7TJQ - chains F and G of the 15 polymer chains in the assembly; structure by electron microscopy, 3.13 A resolution.

[Chain F (and G)]
Molecule: Fusion glycoprotein F0
Source organism: Human metapneumovirus
Notes: chain G of this document is another copy of the same molecule, construct and numbering; everything in this record applies to it too
UniProt: H6X1Z0 (H6X1Z0_9MONO); residue numbers follow UniProt; this construct covers 1-490
Chain sequence (551 residues; row label = number of the first residue in the row):
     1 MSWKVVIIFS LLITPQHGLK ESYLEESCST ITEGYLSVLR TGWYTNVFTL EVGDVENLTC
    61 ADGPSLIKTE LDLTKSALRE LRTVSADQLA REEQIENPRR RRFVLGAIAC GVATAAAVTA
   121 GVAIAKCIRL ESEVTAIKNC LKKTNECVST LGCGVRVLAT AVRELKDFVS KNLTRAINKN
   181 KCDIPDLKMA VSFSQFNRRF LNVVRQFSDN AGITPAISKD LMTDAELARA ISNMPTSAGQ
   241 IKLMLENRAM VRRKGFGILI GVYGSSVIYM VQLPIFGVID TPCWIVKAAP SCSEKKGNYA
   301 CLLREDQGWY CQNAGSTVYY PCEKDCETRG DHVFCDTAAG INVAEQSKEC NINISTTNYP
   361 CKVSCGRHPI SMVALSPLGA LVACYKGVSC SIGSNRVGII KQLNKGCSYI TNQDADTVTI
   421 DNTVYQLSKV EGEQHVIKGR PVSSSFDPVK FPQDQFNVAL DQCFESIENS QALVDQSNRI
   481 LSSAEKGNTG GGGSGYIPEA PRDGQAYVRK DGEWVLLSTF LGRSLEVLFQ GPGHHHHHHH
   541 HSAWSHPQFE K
Unresolved in the structure: 1-18, 87-102, 466-551
Differences from the reference sequence: engineered mutation Arg100 (Gln in H6X1Z0), Arg101 (Ser in H6X1Z0), Cys110 (Leu in H6X1Z0), Cys127 (Thr in H6X1Z0), Cys140 (Ala in H6X1Z0), Cys147 (Ala in H6X1Z0), Cys153 (Asn in H6X1Z0), Pro185 (Ala in H6X1Z0), Lys219 (Leu in H6X1Z0), Ile231 (Val in H6X1Z0), Cys322 (Asn in H6X1Z0), Cys365 (Thr in H6X1Z0), Gln453 (Glu in H6X1Z0), Cys463 (Val in H6X1Z0); expression tag (491-551)
Disulfide bonds: Cys28-Cys407, Cys60-Cys182, Cys110-Cys322, Cys127-Cys153, Cys140-Cys147, Cys283-Cys311, Cys292-Cys301, Cys326-Cys335, Cys350-Cys361, Cys365-Cys463, Cys384-Cys390
Covalently attached groups: N-acetylglucosamine (NAG) linked to Asn172
What the authors report for this chain:
  - binding site for N-acetylglucosamine: Asn139

[How chain F and chain G interact]
Pairs across the interface (56; chain F residue first):
  Leu66(F) - Lys188(G)
  Leu66(F) - Val191(G)  hydrophobic
  Leu66(F) - Ser192(G)
  Leu66(F) - Gln195(G)
  Thr69(F) - Gln195(G)
  Glu70(F) - Gln195(G)
  Glu80(F) - Lys219(G)  salt bridge
  Thr83(F) - Arg248(G)
  Ser85(F) - Arg329(G)  hydrogen bond (backbone-side chain)
  Ala86(F) - Arg329(G)
  Phe103(F) - Pro290(G)  hydrophobic
  Phe103(F) - Leu303(G)  hydrophobic
  Phe103(F) - Ser364(G)
  Phe103(F) - His368(G)
  Val104(F) - Phe456(G)  hydrophobic
  Leu105(F) - His368(G)
  Leu105(F) - Ile370(G)  hydrophobic
  Ile108(F) - Met372(G)  hydrophobic
  Val112(F) - Met372(G)  hydrophobic
  Val112(F) - Val373(G)
  Val112(F) - Tyr425(G)  hydrophobic
  Ala115(F) - Leu375(G)
  Ala116(F) - Leu375(G)  hydrophobic
  Thr119(F) - Gln426(G)
  Thr119(F) - Leu427(G)
  Thr119(F) - Ser428(G)
  Ala120(F) - Gln426(G)
  Ala123(F) - Gln426(G)
  Ala123(F) - Lys429(G)
  Gly152(F) - Arg396(G)  hydrogen bond (backbone-side chain)
  Cys153(F) - Arg396(G)
  Cys153(F) - Lys429(G)
  Asp183(F) - Lys188(G)  salt bridge
  Leu187(F) - Leu187(G)  hydrophobic
  Ala314(F) - Asn422(G)
  Thr337(F) - Thr423(G)
  Ala338(F) - Thr423(G)
  Ala338(F) - Tyr425(G)  hydrogen bond (backbone-side chain)
  Ile341(F) - Ile370(G)  hydrophobic
  Asn342(F) - Val388(G)
  Asn342(F) - Asp421(G)  hydrogen bond
  Lys362(F) - His368(G)
  Lys362(F) - Asp454(G)  salt bridge
  Val449(F) - Phe451(G)  hydrophobic
  Phe451(F) - Phe451(G)
  Pro452(F) - Phe451(G)
  Phe456(F) - Phe456(G)  hydrophobic
  Val458(F) - Asp454(G)
  Ala459(F) - Arg367(G)
  Ala459(F) - Asp454(G)  hydrogen bond (backbone-side chain)
  Asp461(F) - Arg367(G)  salt bridge
  Gln462(F) - Arg367(G)  hydrogen bond
  Gln462(F) - Phe451(G)
  Gln462(F) - Pro452(G)
  Gln462(F) - Gln453(G)  hydrogen bond (side chain-backbone)
  Gln462(F) - Asp454(G)  hydrogen bond (side chain-backbone)
Interface residues without a listed pair, chain F (44 interface residues in all): Ser76, Lys126, Ile184, Val191, Asp209, Ala211, Gly340, Pro360, Gln455
Interface residues without a listed pair, chain G (37 interface residues in all): Asp224, Arg253, Cys301, Ser371, Asn395

[In short]
44 residues of chain F face 37 of chain G across their interface; the contacts include 8 hydrogen bonds and 4
salt bridges. Among the polar pairs are Glu80(F)-Lys219(G), Asp183(F)-Lys188(G) and Lys362(F)-Asp454(G).
Covalently linked N-acetylglucosamine: at Asn172(F). The paper reports a binding site for N-acetylglucosamine
at Asn139(F).
Chain F and chain G are both Fusion glycoprotein F0 (Human metapneumovirus); the structure, SAN27-14 bound to
a antigenic site V on prefusion-stabilized hMPV F, was determined by electron microscopy, deposited together
with 7TL0.
